7KMK - chains L and M of the 7 polymer chains in the assembly; structure by electron microscopy, 4.20 A resolution (low resolution: residue-level contacts below are approximate; hydrogen-bond / salt-bridge calls are withheld).

== Chain L (and M) ==
Name: Fab 15033-7 light chain
Organism: Homo sapiens
Notes: antibody fragment or engineered binder; chain M of this document is another copy of the same molecule, construct and numbering; everything in this record applies to it too
Amino-acid sequence (214 residues; numbered 1 to 234; 20 numbers in that range are skipped by the numbering (no residue carries them; nothing is unmodelled there); the number before each row is that of its first residue):
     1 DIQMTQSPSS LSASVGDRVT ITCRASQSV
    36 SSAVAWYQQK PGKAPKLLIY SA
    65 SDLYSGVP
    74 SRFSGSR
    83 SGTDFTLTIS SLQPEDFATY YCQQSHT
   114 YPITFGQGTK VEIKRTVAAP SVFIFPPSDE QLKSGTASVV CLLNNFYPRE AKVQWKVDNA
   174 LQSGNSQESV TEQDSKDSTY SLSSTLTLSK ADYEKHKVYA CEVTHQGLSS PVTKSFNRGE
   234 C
Disulfides: Cys23-Cys104, Cys154-Cys214

== Interface between chain L and chain M ==
Residue-residue contacts (10; chain L residue first):
  Lys169(L) - Ser176(M)
  Asn172(L) - Ser176(M)
  Asn172(L) - Gly177(M)
  Ala173(L) - Gln175(M)
  Ala173(L) - Ser176(M)
  Ala173(L) - Asn178(M)
  Leu174(L) - Leu174(M)
  Leu174(L) - Ser176(M)
  Lys208(L) - Lys208(M)
  Lys210(L) - Asp205(M)
Also at the interface, not in a pair above, chain L (7 interface residues in all): His209
Also at the interface, not in a pair above, chain M (9 interface residues in all): Ala173, His209

== In short ==
The interface between chain L and chain M involves 7 residues on one side and 9 on the other.
Both chains are Fab 15033-7 light chain (Homo sapiens). Entry 7KMK (cryo-EM structure of SARS-CoV-2 spike in
complex with Fab 15033-7, two RBDs bound) was determined by electron microscopy together with 7KLG, 7KLH,
7KML, 7KXJ and 7KXK from the same study.
